PDB entry 2WL4 | X-ray diffraction, 1.80 A resolution | chains A and B of the 4 polymer chains in the assembly

# Chain A
Protein: Acetyl-CoA acetyltransferase
Organism: Zoogloea ramigera
Notes: EC 2.3.1.9
UniProtKB: P07097 (THIL_ZOORA); the construct has insertions or renumbered stretches relative to UniProt, so the offset changes along the chain: 1-10 = UniProt 2-11; 12-392 = UniProt 12-392
Sequence (392 residues; numbered 1 to 392; the number before each row is that of its first residue):
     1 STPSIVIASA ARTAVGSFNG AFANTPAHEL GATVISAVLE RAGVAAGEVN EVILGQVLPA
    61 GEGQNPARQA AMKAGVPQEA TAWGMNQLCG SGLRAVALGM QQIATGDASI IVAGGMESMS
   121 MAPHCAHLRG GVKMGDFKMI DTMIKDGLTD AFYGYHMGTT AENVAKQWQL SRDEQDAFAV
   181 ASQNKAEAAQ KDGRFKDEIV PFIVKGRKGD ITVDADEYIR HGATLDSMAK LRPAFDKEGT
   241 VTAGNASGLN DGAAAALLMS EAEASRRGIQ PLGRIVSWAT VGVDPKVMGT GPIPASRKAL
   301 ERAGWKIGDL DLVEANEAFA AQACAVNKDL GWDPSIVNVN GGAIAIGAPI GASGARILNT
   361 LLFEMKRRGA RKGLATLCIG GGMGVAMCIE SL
Disordered / not traced: 1-3
Modified residues: Cys378 (3-sulfinoalanine; CSD)
Sequence notes: engineered mutation Ala348 (His in P07097)
Small-molecule neighbours: coenzyme A (COA): Cys89, Leu148, His156, Met157, Gln183, Arg220, Ser227, Met228, Leu231, Phe235, Ala243, Gly244, Ala246, Ser247, Gly248, Leu249, Met288, Ala318, Phe319, Ile350, Cys378
Swiss-Prot annotation at these positions:
  - active site: Cys89 (Acyl-thioester intermediate), Cys378 (Proton acceptor)

# Chain B
Protein: Acetyl-CoA acetyltransferase
Organism: Zoogloea ramigera
Notes: EC 2.3.1.9
UniProtKB: P07097 (THIL_ZOORA); the construct has insertions or renumbered stretches relative to UniProt, so the offset changes along the chain: 1-10 = UniProt 2-11; 12-392 = UniProt 12-392
Sequence (392 residues; numbered 1 to 392; the number before each row is that of its first residue):
     1 STPSIVIASA ARTAVGSFNG AFANTPAHEL GATVISAVLE RAGVAAGEVN EVILGQVLPA
    61 GEGQNPARQA AMKAGVPQEA TAWGMNQLCG SGLRAVALGM QQIATGDASI IVAGGMESMS
   121 MAPHCAHLRG GVKMGDFKMI DTMIKDGLTD AFYGYHMGTT AENVAKQWQL SRDEQDAFAV
   181 ASQNKAEAAQ KDGRFKDEIV PFIVKGRKGD ITVDADEYIR HGATLDSMAK LRPAFDKEGT
   241 VTAGNASGLN DGAAAALLMS EAEASRRGIQ PLGRIVSWAT VGVDPKVMGT GPIPASRKAL
   301 ERAGWKIGDL DLVEANEAFA AQACAVNKDL GWDPSIVNVN GGAIAIGAPI GASGARILNT
   361 LLFEMKRRGA RKGLATLCIG GGMGVAMCIE SL
Disordered / not traced: 1-3
Modified residues: Cys89 (s-hydroxycysteine; CSO); Cys378 (3-sulfinoalanine; CSD)
Sequence notes: engineered mutation Ala348 (His in P07097)
Small-molecule neighbours: coenzyme A (COA): Cys89, Leu148, His156, Met157, Gln183, Arg220, Ser227, Met228, Leu231, Phe235, Thr242, Ala243, Gly244, Ala246, Ser247, Gly248, Leu249, Met288, Ala318, Phe319, Cys378, Gly380
Swiss-Prot annotation at these positions:
  - active site: Cys89 (Acyl-thioester intermediate), Cys378 (Proton acceptor)

# Chain A / chain B interface
Pairs across the interface (148; chain A residue first):
  Phe18(A) - Arg129(B)
  Asn19(A) - Arg129(B)
  Glu51(A) - Arg94(B)  salt bridge
  Glu51(A) - Thr280(B)
  Ala60(A) - Ala60(B)  hydrophobic
  Ala60(A) - Asp146(B)
  Gly61(A) - Lys145(B)
  Gly61(A) - Asp146(B)  hydrogen bond (backbone-side chain)
  Glu62(A) - Asp146(B)  hydrogen bond (backbone-side chain)
  Gly63(A) - Lys145(B)
  Gly63(A) - Asp146(B)  hydrogen bond (backbone-side chain)
  Gln64(A) - Leu88(B)
  Gln64(A) - Lys145(B)
  Gln64(A) - Asp146(B)
  Gln64(A) - Gly147(B)  hydrogen bond (side chain-backbone)
  Gln64(A) - Leu148(B)
  Gln64(A) - Thr149(B)
  Gln64(A) - Asp150(B)
  Gln64(A) - Met157(B)  hydrogen bond
  Gln64(A) - Gly380(B)
  Gln64(A) - Gly381(B)
  Asn65(A) - Asn86(B)
  Asn65(A) - Leu88(B)
  Asn65(A) - Met383(B)
  Arg68(A) - Phe152(B)
  Arg68(A) - Val283(B)  hydrogen bond (side chain-backbone)
  Arg68(A) - Gly381(B)  hydrogen bond (side chain-backbone)
  Arg68(A) - Gly382(B)  hydrogen bond (side chain-backbone)
  Gln69(A) - Ala151(B)
  Gln69(A) - Phe152(B)
  Met72(A) - Phe152(B)  hydrophobic
  Met72(A) - Pro285(B)  hydrophobic
  Gln78(A) - Gly282(B)
  Gln78(A) - Val283(B)  hydrogen bond (backbone-backbone)
  Gln78(A) - Asp284(B)
  Gln78(A) - Gly382(B)
  Glu79(A) - Val281(B)
  Glu79(A) - Gly282(B)  hydrogen bond (backbone-backbone)
  Ala80(A) - Gly282(B)
  Thr81(A) - Gln87(B)
  Thr81(A) - Thr280(B)
  Thr81(A) - Val281(B)
  Thr81(A) - Gly282(B)
  Thr81(A) - Met383(B)
  Ala82(A) - Gln87(B)
  Ala82(A) - Met383(B)  hydrogen bond (backbone-side chain)
  Trp83(A) - Met85(B)  hydrophobic
  Trp83(A) - Asn86(B)
  Trp83(A) - Gln87(B)
  Trp83(A) - Arg94(B)
  Trp83(A) - Leu98(B)  hydrophobic
  Gly84(A) - Met85(B)
  Gly84(A) - Asn86(B)  hydrogen bond (backbone-backbone)
  Met85(A) - Trp83(B)  hydrophobic
  Met85(A) - Gly84(B)
  Met85(A) - Met85(B)  hydrophobic
  Asn86(A) - Asn65(B)
  Asn86(A) - Trp83(B)
  Asn86(A) - Gly84(B)  hydrogen bond (backbone-backbone)
  Gln87(A) - Ala82(B)
  Gln87(A) - Trp83(B)
  Leu88(A) - Gln64(B)
  Arg94(A) - Glu51(B)  salt bridge
  Arg94(A) - Trp83(B)
  Arg94(A) - Gln102(B)  hydrogen bond
  Leu98(A) - Trp83(B)  hydrophobic
  Leu98(A) - Gln102(B)
  Gln101(A) - Gln102(B)  hydrogen bond
  Gln101(A) - Thr105(B)  hydrogen bond
  Gln101(A) - Asp107(B)  hydrogen bond
  Gln102(A) - Arg94(B)  hydrogen bond
  Gln102(A) - Leu98(B)
  Gln102(A) - Gln101(B)  hydrogen bond
  Gln102(A) - Trp278(B)
  Thr105(A) - Gln101(B)  hydrogen bond
  Thr105(A) - Thr105(B)
  Asp107(A) - Gln101(B)  hydrogen bond
  Asp107(A) - Trp278(B)  hydrogen bond
  Asp107(A) - Arg302(B)  salt bridge
  Met119(A) - Arg129(B)  hydrogen bond (backbone-side chain)
  Ser120(A) - His127(B)  hydrogen bond (backbone-side chain)
  Ser120(A) - Arg129(B)  hydrogen bond (backbone-side chain)
  Met121(A) - His127(B)
  Ala122(A) - His127(B)
  Ala122(A) - Arg129(B)  hydrogen bond (backbone-side chain)
  Pro123(A) - Cys125(B)  hydrophobic
  Pro123(A) - Ala126(B)
  Pro123(A) - His127(B)
  His124(A) - Cys125(B)
  His124(A) - Ala126(B)  hydrogen bond (backbone-backbone)
  Cys125(A) - Pro123(B)  hydrophobic
  Cys125(A) - His124(B)
  Cys125(A) - Cys125(B)  hydrophobic
  Ala126(A) - Pro123(B)
  Ala126(A) - His124(B)  hydrogen bond (backbone-backbone)
  His127(A) - Ser120(B)  hydrogen bond (side chain-backbone)
  His127(A) - Met121(B)
  His127(A) - Ala122(B)
  His127(A) - Pro123(B)
  Arg129(A) - Phe18(B)
  Arg129(A) - Asn19(B)
  Arg129(A) - Met119(B)
  Arg129(A) - Ser120(B)  hydrogen bond (side chain-backbone)
  Arg129(A) - Ala122(B)  hydrogen bond (side chain-backbone)
  Arg129(A) - Asp141(B)  salt bridge
  Arg129(A) - Met143(B)
  Met139(A) - Met139(B)  hydrophobic
  Asp141(A) - Arg129(B)  salt bridge
  Met143(A) - Arg129(B)
  Lys145(A) - Gly61(B)
  Lys145(A) - Gly63(B)
  Lys145(A) - Gln64(B)
  Asp146(A) - Ala60(B)
  Asp146(A) - Gly61(B)  hydrogen bond (side chain-backbone)
  Asp146(A) - Glu62(B)  hydrogen bond (side chain-backbone)
  Asp146(A) - Gly63(B)  hydrogen bond (side chain-backbone)
  Asp146(A) - Gln64(B)
  Gly147(A) - Gln64(B)  hydrogen bond (backbone-side chain)
  Leu148(A) - Gln64(B)
  Thr149(A) - Gln64(B)
  Asp150(A) - Gln64(B)
  Ala151(A) - Gln69(B)
  Phe152(A) - Arg68(B)
  Phe152(A) - Gln69(B)
  Phe152(A) - Met72(B)  hydrophobic
  Met157(A) - Gln64(B)  hydrogen bond
  Trp278(A) - Gln102(B)
  Trp278(A) - Asp107(B)  hydrogen bond
  Thr280(A) - Glu51(B)
  Thr280(A) - Thr81(B)
  Val281(A) - Glu79(B)
  Val281(A) - Thr81(B)
  Gly282(A) - Gln78(B)
  Gly282(A) - Glu79(B)  hydrogen bond (backbone-backbone)
  Gly282(A) - Ala80(B)
  Gly282(A) - Thr81(B)
  Val283(A) - Arg68(B)  hydrogen bond (backbone-side chain)
  Val283(A) - Gln78(B)  hydrogen bond (backbone-backbone)
  Asp284(A) - Gln78(B)  hydrogen bond (backbone-side chain)
  Pro285(A) - Met72(B)  hydrophobic
  Arg302(A) - Asp107(B)  salt bridge
  Gly380(A) - Gln64(B)
  Gly381(A) - Gln64(B)
  Gly381(A) - Arg68(B)  hydrogen bond (backbone-side chain)
  Gly382(A) - Arg68(B)  hydrogen bond (backbone-side chain)
  Met383(A) - Asn65(B)
  Met383(A) - Thr81(B)
  Met383(A) - Ala82(B)
Other interface residues (no listed pair), chain A (69 interface residues in all): Ala23, Asn24, Pro59, Ala104, Gly106, Leu128
Other interface residues (no listed pair), chain B (68 interface residues in all): Ala23, Pro59, Ala104, Gly106, Leu128

# In short
The interface between chain A and chain B involves 69 residues on one side and 68 on the other; the contacts
include 43 hydrogen bonds and 6 salt bridges. Among the polar pairs are Glu51(A)-Arg94(B), Arg94(A)-Glu51(B)
and Asp107(A)-Arg302(B). Ligands of chain A: coenzyme A.
Here chain A is Acetyl-CoA acetyltransferase and chain B is Acetyl-CoA acetyltransferase, both from Zoogloea
ramigera. Entry 2WL4 (Biosynthetic thiolase from Z. ramigera. complex of the H348A mutant with coenzyme A) was
determined by X-ray diffraction together with 2WKT, 2WKU, 2WKV, 2WL5 and 2WL6 from the same study.
